PDB entry 2CNW | X-ray diffraction, 2.39 A resolution | chains A and D

Chain A:
Name: Signal recognition particle protein
From: Thermus aquaticus
Notes: fragment: ng domain residues 1-293
UniProt: O07347 (SRP54_THEAQ); residues 2-294 here correspond to UniProt positions 1-293 (UniProt number = residue number - 1)
Amino-acid sequence (294 residues; numbered 1 to 294; the number before each row is that of its first residue):
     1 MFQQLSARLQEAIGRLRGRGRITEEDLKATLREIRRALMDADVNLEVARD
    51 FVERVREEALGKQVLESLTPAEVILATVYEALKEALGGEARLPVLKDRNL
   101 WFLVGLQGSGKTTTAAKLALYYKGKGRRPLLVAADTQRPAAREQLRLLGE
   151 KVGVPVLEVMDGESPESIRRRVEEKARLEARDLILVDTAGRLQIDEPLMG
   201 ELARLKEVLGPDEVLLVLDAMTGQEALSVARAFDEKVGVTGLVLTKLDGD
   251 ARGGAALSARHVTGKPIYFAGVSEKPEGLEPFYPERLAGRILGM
Disordered / not traced: 1-3, 294
Bound ions: Mg2+: Thr112 (together with GDP, tetrafluoroaluminate)
Residues lining bound ligands:
  - GDP (guanosine-5'-diphosphate), molecule 1: Gln107, Gly108, Arg138, Leu192
  - GDP, molecule 2: Gly108, Ser109, Gly110, Lys111, Thr112, Thr113, Lys117, Arg138, Gln144, Asp187, Thr245, Lys246, Asp248, Gly271, Val272, Ser273, Glu274
Reported in the primary citation:
  - binding site for GDP: Arg138, Gln144, Glu274
  - binding site for tetrafluoroaluminate: Asp135
  - conformationally variable residues (loop rearrangement, side-chain flip): Gly108, Arg138, Gly190
  - contacts within the chain: Arg138-Gln144 (water-mediated contact)
  - binding site for guanosine-5'-monophosphate: Glu274, Lys275
  - Mg2+ coordination: Thr112
  - catalytic residues: Asp135

Chain D:
Name: Cell division protein ftsy
From: Thermus aquaticus
UniProt: P83749 (FTSY_THEAQ); residues 21-304 here correspond to UniProt positions 20-303 (UniProt number = residue number - 1)
Amino-acid sequence (284 residues; numbered 21 to 304; the number before each row is that of its first residue):
    21 AIPWGGNLEEVLEELEMALLAADVGLSATEEILQEVRASGRKDLKEAVKE
    71 KLVGMLEPDERRATLRKLGFNPQKPKPVEPKGRVVLVVGVNGVGKTTTIA
   121 KLGRYYQNLGKKVMFCAGDTFRAAGGTQLSEWGKRLSIPVIQGPEGTDPA
   171 ALAYDAVQAMKARGYDLLFVDTAGRLHTKHNLMEELKKVKRAIAKADPEE
   221 PKEVWLVLDAVTGQNGLEQAKKFHEAVGLTGVIVTKLDGTAKGGVLIPIV
   271 RTLKVPIKFVGVGEGPDDLQPFDPEAFVEALLED
Disordered / not traced: 91-92, 304
Bound ions: Mg2+: Thr116 (together with GDP, tetrafluoroaluminate)
Residues lining bound ligands:
  - guanosine-5'-monophosphate (5GP): Phe141, Ala193, Gly194, Arg195, Leu202, Glu205
  - GDP (guanosine-5'-diphosphate), molecule 1: Val110, Asn111, Gly112, Val113, Gly114, Lys115, Thr116, Thr117, Lys121, Arg142, Gln148, Thr255, Lys256, Asp258, Gly281, Val282, Gly283, Glu284
  - GDP, molecule 2: Asn111, Gly112, Arg142, Leu196
Reported in the primary citation:
  - binding site for GDP: Arg142, Gln148
  - binding site for tetrafluoroaluminate: Asp139, Arg142
  - contacts within the chain: Arg142-Gln148 (hydrogen bond), Arg195-Leu202 (hydrogen bond), Arg195-Glu205 (hydrogen bond), Ala193-Arg195 (hydrogen bond)
  - binding site for guanosine-5'-monophosphate: Phe141, Gly194, Leu202, Glu205
  - conformationally variable residues (loop rearrangement): Gly112, Gly194
  - catalytic residues: Asp139

Chain A / chain D interface:
Contacting residue pairs (58):
  Arg8(A) with Leu46(D)
  Arg36(A) with Leu46(D)
  Met39(A) with Leu46(D), hydrophobic
  Asp42(A) with Gly233(D); Gln234(D), hydrogen bond (side chain-backbone)
  Leu45(A) with Met37(D); Leu40(D), hydrophobic
  Arg49(A) with Met37(D)
  Leu106(A) with Val231(D), hydrophobic
  Gln107(A) with Lys256(D), hydrogen bond (backbone-side chain); Glu284(D), hydrogen bond
  Gly108(A) with Gly112(D)
  Arg138(A) with Arg142(D); Gln148(D), hydrogen bond
  Pro139(A) with Gln148(D); Glu151(D); Trp152(D); Arg155(D)
  Ala140(A) with Ala144(D); Thr147(D); Gln148(D)
  Glu143(A) with Thr147(D), hydrogen bond
  Gln144(A) with Arg142(D); Ala143(D); Ala144(D)
  Leu147(A) with Ala144(D); Glu165(D)
  Leu192(A) with Asp258(D); Gly259(D)
  Gln193(A) with Thr260(D), hydrogen bond
  Ile194(A) with Asp258(D); Thr260(D)
  Met221(A) with Thr232(D); Gly233(D), hydrogen bond (backbone-backbone); Gln239(D)
  Thr222(A) with Val231(D)
  Gly223(A) with Asp43(D); Val231(D), hydrogen bond (backbone-backbone); Gly233(D)
  Gln224(A) with Leu40(D); Ala41(D); Asp43(D), hydrogen bond (backbone-side chain)
  Glu225(A) with Thr260(D), hydrogen bond; Ala261(D)
  Lys246(A) with Asn111(D), hydrogen bond (side chain-backbone)
  Asp248(A) with Leu196(D); Thr198(D), hydrogen bond (backbone-side chain); Lys199(D), salt bridge
  Gly249(A) with Leu196(D); Thr198(D)
  Asp250(A) with His197(D), salt bridge; Thr198(D); Asn235(D), hydrogen bond; Glu238(D)
  Ala251(A) with Asn235(D)
  Glu274(A) with Asn111(D), hydrogen bond; Phe141(D); Gly194(D)
Interface residues without a listed pair, chain A (35 interface residues in all): Arg35, Asp40, Gln137, Leu148, Gly190, Ser228
Interface residues without a listed pair, chain D (37 interface residues in all): Val110, Asp229
From the paper, about this interface:
  - specific contacts: Arg138(A)-Arg142(D) (hydrogen bond), Glu274(A)-Gly194(D) (water-mediated contact)

In short:
Chain A and chain D form an interface of 35 and 37 residues respectively, with 14 hydrogen bonds and 2 salt
bridges. Among the polar pairs are Asp248(A)-Lys199(D), Asp250(A)-His197(D) and Asp42(A)-Gln234(D). The
authors report a hydrogen bond between Arg138(A) and Arg142(D); a water-mediated contact between Glu274(A) and
Gly194(D). From the paper: catalytic residues Asp135(A) and Asp139(D); a binding site for
guanosine-5'-monophosphate at Glu274(A), Lys275(A) and Phe141(D) among others.
Here chain A is Signal recognition particle protein and chain D is Cell division protein ftsy, both from
Thermus aquaticus. Entry 2CNW (GDPALF4 complex of the SRP GTPases Ffh and FtsY) was determined by X-ray
diffraction.
